Entry 6OZA (X-ray diffraction, 3.00 A resolution); this record covers chains B and C of the 3 polymer chains in the assembly.

== Chain B (and C) ==
Molecule: Two-component sensor histidine kinase
Organism: Nostoc sp. (strain PCC 7120 / SAG 25.82 / UTEX 2576)
Notes: chain C of this document is another copy of the same molecule, construct and numbering; everything in this record applies to it too
Reference sequence: Q8YTL8 (Q8YTL8_NOSS1); residues 1-200 here = UniProt positions 1-200
Chain sequence (207 residues; numbered 1 to 207; the number before each row is that of its first residue):
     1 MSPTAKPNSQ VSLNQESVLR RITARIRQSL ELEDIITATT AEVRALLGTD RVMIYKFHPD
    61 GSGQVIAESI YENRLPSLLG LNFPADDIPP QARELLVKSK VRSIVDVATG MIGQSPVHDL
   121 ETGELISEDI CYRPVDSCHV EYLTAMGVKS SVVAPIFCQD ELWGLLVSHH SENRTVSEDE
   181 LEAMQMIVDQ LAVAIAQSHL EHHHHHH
Unresolved in the structure: 1-10, 118-128, 205-207
Differences from the reference sequence: expression tag (201-207)
Ligand contacts: phycocyanobilin (CYC): Met53, Tyr55, Leu78, Phe83, Asp86, Asp87, Ile88, Pro89, Ala92, Ser103, Val105, Ile112, Arg133, Val135, Asp136, Cys138, His139, Tyr142, Met146, Ser151, Val153, Leu165, Val167, His169
Reported in the primary citation:
  - binding site for phycocyanobilin: Asp87 to Pro89, Arg133, Cys138, His139
  - binding site for phycocyanobilin: Tyr142, His169 (from molecular simulation)

== Interface between chain B and chain C ==
Contacting residue pairs (12):
  Asp106(B) with Pro134(C)
  Thr109(B) with Thr109(C); Gly110(C); Pro134(C)
  Met111(B) with Met111(C), hydrophobic
  Asp129(B) with Cys131(C)
  Tyr132(B) with Tyr132(C); Arg133(C); Pro134(C)
  Thr175(B) with Pro134(C); Val135(C); Asp136(C)
Interface residues without a listed pair, chain B (9 interface residues in all): Ile130, Asn173, Ser177
Interface residues without a listed pair, chain C (11 interface residues in all): Gln91, Ser137

== Overview ==
9 residues of chain B face 11 of chain C across their interface. Bound to chain B: phycocyanobilin. From the
paper: a binding site for phycocyanobilin at Asp87(B), Arg133(B) and Cys138(B) among others.
Both chains are Two-component sensor histidine kinase (Nostoc sp. (strain PCC 7120 / SAG 25.82 / UTEX 2576)).
Entry 6OZA (Crystal structure of the phycocyanobilin-bound GAF domain from a cyanobacterial phytochrome) was
determined by X-ray diffraction together with 6OZB from the same study.
